PDB entry 1OF5 | X-ray diffraction, 2.80 A resolution | chains A and B

Chain A:
Name: mRNA export factor MEX67
From: Saccharomyces cerevisiae
Notes: fragment: ntf2-like domain, residues 268-484
UniProt: Q99257 (MX67_YEAST); numbering as in UniProt (aligned over 268-484)
Amino-acid sequence (221 residues; row label = number of the first residue in the row):
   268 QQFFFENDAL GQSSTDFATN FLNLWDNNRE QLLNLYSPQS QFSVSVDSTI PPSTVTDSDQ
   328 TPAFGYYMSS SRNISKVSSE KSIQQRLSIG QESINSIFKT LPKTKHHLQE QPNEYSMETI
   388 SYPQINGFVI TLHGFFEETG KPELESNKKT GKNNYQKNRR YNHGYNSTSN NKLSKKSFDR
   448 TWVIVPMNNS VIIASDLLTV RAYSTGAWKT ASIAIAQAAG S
Disordered / not traced: 317-354, 407-435
Construct notes: expression tag (485-488)
Curated features (UniProtKB/Swiss-Prot):
  - mutagenesis: His-400 (H400Y: Impairs association with the nuclear pores and interaction with MTR2)
What the authors report for this chain:
  - contacts within the chain: Asp-293/His-373, Glu-385/His-400
  - mutagenesis - H400Y: decreased binding to mRNA transport regulator MTR2 (chain B) (citing earlier work)
  - mutagenesis - H400Y: decreased localization (citing earlier work)

Chain B:
Name: mRNA transport regulator MTR2
From: Saccharomyces cerevisiae
UniProt: P34232 (MTR2_YEAST); numbering as in UniProt; present here: 1-48, 50-184
Amino-acid sequence (184 residues; row label = number of the first residue in the row; note: 1 number in that range is skipped by the numbering (no residue carries it; nothing is unmodelled there)):
     1 MNTNSNTMVM NDANQAQITA TFTKKILAHL DDPDSNKLAQ FVQLFNPN
   48A N
    50 CRIIFNATPF AQATVFLQMW QNQVVQTQHA LTGVDYHAIP GSGTLICNVN CKVRFDESGR
   110 DKMGQDATVP IQPNNTGNRN RPNDMNKPRP LWGPYFGISL QLIIDDRIFR NDFNGVISGF
   170 NYNMVYKPED SLLKI
Disordered / not traced: 1-13, 37, 48A, 106-140, 179-184
Metal / ion sites: Hg2+: Asn-46, Asn-48, Cys-50, Ala-60
Curated features (UniProtKB/Swiss-Prot):
  - modified residue: Thr-125 (Phosphothreonine)
What the authors report for this chain:
  - contacts within the chain: Asp-31/His-78

How chain A and chain B interact:
Contacting residue pairs (59):
  Gln-308(A) with His-86(B); Ala-87(B), hydrogen bond (side chain-backbone)
  Phe-309(A) with His-86(B)
  Ser-310(A) with Asp-84(B); His-86(B), hydrogen bond
  Val-311(A) with Asp-84(B)
  Ser-312(A) with Asp-84(B), hydrogen bond
  Asp-314(A) with Thr-81(B), hydrogen bond; Asn-99(B)
  Glu-385(A) with Ile-53(B); Asn-170(B), hydrogen bond; Asn-172(B)
  Ile-387(A) with Ile-53(B), hydrophobic
  Ser-388(A) with Arg-51(B), hydrogen bond
  Tyr-389(A) with Ile-88(B), hydrophobic; Thr-93(B), hydrogen bond; Leu-94(B); Ile-152(B), hydrophobic
  Pro-390(A) with Arg-51(B)
  Gln-391(A) with Ser-91(B); Ser-167(B), hydrogen bond
  Ile-392(A) with Ser-91(B)
  Val-396(A) with Ile-95(B), hydrophobic; Ile-152(B), hydrophobic
  Thr-398(A) with Gln-150(B); Asn-170(B)
  His-400(A) with Ser-148(B); Val-174(B)
  Asp-446(A) with Asn-99(B); Ser-148(B), hydrogen bond; Val-174(B)
  Thr-448(A) with Asn-97(B), hydrogen bond; Gln-150(B)
  Val-450(A) with Ile-88(B), hydrophobic; Ile-95(B), hydrophobic
  Ser-462(A) with His-86(B), hydrogen bond; Ile-95(B)
  Asp-463(A) with His-86(B)
  Leu-464(A) with Asp-84(B); His-86(B); Ile-95(B); Asn-97(B)
  Thr-466(A) with Asn-97(B), hydrogen bond; Asn-99(B)
  Arg-468(A) with Val-174(B); Tyr-175(B)
  Ser-471(A) with Tyr-175(B)
  Thr-472(A) with Val-174(B)
  Gly-473(A) with Val-174(B)
  Ala-474(A) with Met-173(B), hydrophobic; Val-174(B), hydrogen bond (backbone-backbone); Tyr-175(B), hydrophobic; Lys-176(B)
  Trp-475(A) with Val-174(B)
  Ala-485(A) with Ile-53(B), hydrophobic; Ala-56(B)
  Ala-486(A) with Pro-58(B)
  Gly-487(A) with Ile-53(B)
  Ser-488(A) with Arg-51(B)
Also at the interface, not in a pair above, chain A (38 interface residues in all): Ser-315, Thr-316, Thr-386, Ala-461, Leu-465
Also at the interface, not in a pair above, chain B (27 interface residues in all): Tyr-85, Pro-89
The authors on this interface:
  - residue pairs: Glu-385(A)/Asn-170(B), Asp-446(A)/Ser-148(B), Thr-466(A)/Asn-99(B)

Overview:
38 residues of chain A face 27 of chain B across their interface; the contacts include 13 hydrogen bonds.
Polar contacts include Gln-308(A)/Ala-87(B), Ser-310(A)/His-86(B) and Ser-312(A)/Asp-84(B). The paper
describes contacts between Glu-385(A) and Asn-170(B), Asp-446(A) and Ser-148(B) and Thr-466(A) and Asn-99(B).
The paper reports that H400Y of chain A reduces binding to mRNA transport regulator MTR2 (chain B); contacts
within the chain involving Asp-293(A), His-373(A) and Asp-31(B) among others.
Here chain A is mRNA export factor MEX67 and chain B is mRNA transport regulator MTR2, both from Saccharomyces
cerevisiae. Entry 1OF5 (Crystal structure of Mex67-Mtr2) was determined by X-ray diffraction.
